8RB8 - chains D and E of the 7 polymer chains in the assembly; structure by electron microscopy, 3.41 A resolution.

# Chain D
Protein: Ion-translocating oxidoreductase complex subunit D
From: Azotobacter vinelandii DJ
Notes: EC 7.-.-.-
UniProtKB: C1DMA5 (C1DMA5_AZOVD); numbering as in UniProt (aligned over 1-366)
Amino-acid sequence (366 residues; each row starts with the number of its first residue):
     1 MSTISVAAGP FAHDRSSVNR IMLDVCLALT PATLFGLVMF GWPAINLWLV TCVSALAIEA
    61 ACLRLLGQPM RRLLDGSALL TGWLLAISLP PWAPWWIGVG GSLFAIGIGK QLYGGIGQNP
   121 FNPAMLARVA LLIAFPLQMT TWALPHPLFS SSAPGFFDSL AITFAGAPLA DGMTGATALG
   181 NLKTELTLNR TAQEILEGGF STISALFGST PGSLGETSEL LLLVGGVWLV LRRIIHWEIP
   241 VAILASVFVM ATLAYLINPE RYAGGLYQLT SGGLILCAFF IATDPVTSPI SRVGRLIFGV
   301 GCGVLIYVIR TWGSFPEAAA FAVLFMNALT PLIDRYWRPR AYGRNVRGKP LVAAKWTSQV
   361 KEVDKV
Unresolved in the structure: 1-4, 354-366
Covalent attachments: flavin mononucleotide (FMN) linked to Thr177
Small-molecule neighbours:
  - FMN (flavin mononucleotide), molecule 1: Ser88, Met125, Arg128, Leu132, Trp142, Ala178, Leu179, Gly180, Gly212, Ser213, Glu216, Gly272, Gly273, Leu276, Cys277, Ile281, Pro316, Glu317, Ala318, Ala319, Ala320, Phe321
  - FMN, molecule 2: Leu132, Thr140, Thr184, Phe315, Pro316
  - riboflavin (RBF): Ile21, Met22, Val25, Ser77, Leu80, Thr81, Leu84, Lys110, Ile116, Gly117, Asn119, Asn122, Pro123, Ala124, Ile235, Phe280, Ile281, Thr283, Asp284, Pro285, Val286

# Chain E
Protein: Ion-translocating oxidoreductase complex subunit E
From: Azotobacter vinelandii DJ
Notes: EC 7.-.-.-
UniProtKB: Q9F5Y1 (RNFE_AZOVD); residue numbers follow UniProt; this construct covers 1-238
Amino-acid sequence (238 residues; numbered 1 to 238; the number before each row is that of its first residue):
     1 MSHCGAPSVP EPEKKVPWQY FTSALWQYNV ALVQMLALCP TLAVTTTATN GLGMGLATTL
    61 VLVMTNALIS SMRHTISPEV RNPVMIGVIA GVVTLTDMAM NAWMHELYKV LGLFIALIVT
   121 NCAVLGRAES FCLRNPVIPS ILDGAGMGAG FTAVLVVIGG IREILGSGTL FSQASSLLGS
   181 HFKWMEITVI PDFQGILLAI LPPGAFIVLG FLLAAKRVID RKRAERRQQT HGELVVLQ
Unresolved in the structure: 1-15, 229-238
Ion coordination: 2Fe-2S cluster Fe: Cys39, Cys122 (shared with 2 residues of chain A)
Small-molecule neighbours: 2Fe-2S cluster (FES): Ala37, Leu38, Cys39, Pro40, Thr120, Asn121, Cys122

# Interface between chain D and chain E
Residue-residue contacts (4; chain D residue first):
  Leu112(D) - Phe211(E)  hydrophobic
  Ile133(D) - Leu198(E)  hydrophobic
  Ile133(D) - Leu201(E)  hydrophobic
  Ala134(D) - Leu197(E)
Also at the interface, not in a pair above, chain D (7 interface residues in all): Phe104, Ile108, Ala130, Phe135
Also at the interface, not in a pair above, chain E (7 interface residues in all): Gln194, Ile196, Ile207

# Overview
The chain D/chain E interface involves 7 residues from each chain. Chain D binds riboflavin and flavin
mononucleotide. Bound to chain E: 2Fe-2S cluster. Flavin mononucleotide is covalently linked to Thr177(D).
Cys39(E) and Cys122(E) form the 2Fe-2S cluster Fe site.
Here chain D is Ion-translocating oxidoreductase complex subunit D and chain E is Ion-translocating
oxidoreductase complex subunit E, both from Azotobacter vinelandii DJ. Entry 8RB8 (Cryo-EM structure of the
NADH:ferredoxin oxidoreductase RNF from Azotobacter vinelandii, purified with 2-ME/TCEP, NADH added) was
determined by electron microscopy (same publication as 8RB9, 8RBM, 8RBQ and 8AHX).
